Entry 4LIL (X-ray diffraction, 2.60 A resolution); this record covers chain A.

== Chain A ==
Molecule: DNA primase small subunit
Source organism: Homo sapiens
Notes: EC 2.7.7.-; fragment: Catalytic subunit p48, (delta 360-379)
UniProt: P49642 (PRI1_HUMAN); residue numbers follow UniProt; this construct covers 1-359, 380-408
Chain sequence (392 residues; each row starts with the number of its first residue; note: 20 numbers in that range are skipped by the numbering (no residue carries them; nothing is unmodelled there); numbers below 1 keep their minus sign (Gly-3 is residue -3)):
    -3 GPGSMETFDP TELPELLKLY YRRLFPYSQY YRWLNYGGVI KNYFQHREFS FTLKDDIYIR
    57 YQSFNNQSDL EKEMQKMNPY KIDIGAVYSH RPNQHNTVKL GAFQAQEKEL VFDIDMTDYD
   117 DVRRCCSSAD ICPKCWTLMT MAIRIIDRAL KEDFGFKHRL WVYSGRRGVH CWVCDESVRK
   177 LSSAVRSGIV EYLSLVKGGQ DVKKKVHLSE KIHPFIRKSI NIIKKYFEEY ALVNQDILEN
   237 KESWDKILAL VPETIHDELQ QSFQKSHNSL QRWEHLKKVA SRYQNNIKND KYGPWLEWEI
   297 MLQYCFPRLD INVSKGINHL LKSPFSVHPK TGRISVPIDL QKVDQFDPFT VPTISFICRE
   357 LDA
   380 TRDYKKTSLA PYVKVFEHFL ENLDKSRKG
Not modelled in the structure: -3 to 5, 33-35, 124-125, 194-198, 406-408
Sequence notes: expression tag (-3 to 0)
Metal / ion sites: Mn2+ site 1: Asp109 (together with UTP); Zn2+: Cys121, Cys122, Cys128, Cys131
Ligand contacts: UTP (uridine 5'-triphosphate): Asp109, Ser160, Gly161, Arg162, Arg163, Gly164, His166, Lys318, His324
UniProt features mapped onto this chain:
  - motif: Cys121 to Cys131 (Zinc knuckle motif)
  - active site: Glu44, Asp109, Asp111
  - binding site (a ribonucleoside 5'-triphosphate): Asp109 to Asp111, Ser160 to His166, His315 to Lys318, His324
  - binding site (Mg(2+)): Asp109, Asp111, Asp306
  - binding site (Mn(2+)): Asp109, Asp111, Asp306
  - binding site (Zn(2+)): Cys121, Cys122, Cys128, Cys131
  - modified residue: Met1 (N-acetylmethionine)
  - natural variant: Cys301 (C301R: In PDIL)
  - mutagenesis: Glu44 (E44A: Strongly decreases primase activity, which can be partially rescued by increasing primase concentration), Tyr54 (Y54A: Decreases primase activity), Arg56 (R56A: Loss of primase activity), Lys77 (K77A: Decreases primase activity), Asp109 (D109A: Loss of primase activity; D109N: Decreases the binding affinity for NTPs), Asp111 (D111A: Loss of primase activity; D111N: Decreases the binding affinity for NTPs), Asp114 (D114A: Slightly decreases primase activity), Asp116 (D116A: Slightly decreases primase activity), Ser160 (S160A: Abolishes NTP binding), Arg163 (R163A: Abolishes NTP binding), His166 (H166A: Abolishes NTP binding. Loss of primase activity), Asp306 (D306A: Loss of primase activity; D306N: Decreases the binding affinity for NTPs), 3 further mutagenesis entries in UniProt
Reported in the primary citation:
  - Mn2+ coordination: Asp109
  - binding site for UTP: Ser160, Arg162, Arg163, His166, Lys318
  - mutagenesis - S160A, R163A, H166A: abolished binding to UTP
  - mutagenesis - D109N (2 to 6-fold), D111N (2 to 6-fold), D306N (2 to 6-fold), H315A (2 to 6-fold), K318A (2 to 6-fold): decreased binding to UTP
  - mutagenesis - S160A: unchanged expression

== Overview ==
Ligands of chain A: UTP. Curated annotation (UniProt) lists 3 active-site residues, 15 ribonucleoside
5'-triphosphate-binding residues, 3 Mg2+-binding residues and 3 Mn2+-binding residues. The paper reports a
binding site for UTP at Ser160, Arg162 and Arg163 among others; D109N, D111N and D306N, among others, reduce
binding to UTP; 8 substitutions were tested in all.
Chain A is DNA primase small subunit (Homo sapiens); the structure, Crystal structure of the catalytic subunit
of human primase bound to UTP and Mn, was determined by X-ray diffraction, deposited together with 4LIM and
4LIK.
